3WXA - chains A and C; structure by X-ray diffraction, 2.36 A resolution.

Chain A:
Molecule: Programmed cell death protein 6
Source organism: Homo sapiens
Reference sequence: O75340 (PDCD6_HUMAN); residues 20-191 here = UniProt positions 20-191
Chain sequence (172 residues; numbered 20 to 191; the number before each row is that of its first residue):
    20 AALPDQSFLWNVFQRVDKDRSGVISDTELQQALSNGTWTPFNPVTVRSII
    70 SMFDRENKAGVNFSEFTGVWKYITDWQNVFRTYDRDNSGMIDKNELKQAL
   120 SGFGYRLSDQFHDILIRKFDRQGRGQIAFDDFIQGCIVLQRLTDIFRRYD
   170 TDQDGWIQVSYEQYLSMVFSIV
Not modelled in the structure: 20-24
UniProt features mapped onto this chain:
  - binding site (Ca(2+)): Asp-36, Asp-38, Ser-40, Val-42, Glu-47, Asp-103, Asp-105, Ser-107, Met-109, Glu-114
  - binding site (Mg(2+)): Asp-169, Asp-171, Asp-173, Trp-175
  - natural variant: Gly-123 (G123C: In a breast cancer sample)
  - mutagenesis: Glu-47 (E47A: Loss of interaction with SEC31A and PLSCR3, and loss of localization to the endoplasmic reticulum; when associated with A-114), Leu-52 (L52A: Strongly impaired interaction with SEC31A. Slightly reduced interaction with PDCD6IP), Ser-53 (S53G: Slightly reduced interaction with SEC31A. Does not affect interaction with PDCD6IP), Trp-57 (W57A: Does not affect interaction with SEC31A. Reduces the interaction with HEBP2, PDCD6IP and ANXA7), Phe-60 (F60A: Abolishes the interaction with SEC31A, PDCD6IP, ANXA7 and ANXA11), Phe-85 (F85A: Strongly impaired interaction with SEC31A and TFG. Does not affect interaction with PDCD6IP), Trp-89 (W89A: Does not affect interaction with SEC31A. Does not affect interaction with PDCD6IP), Tyr-91 (Y91A: Abolishes the interaction with PDCD6IP, ANXA7 and ANXA11), Ile-92 (I92A: Does not affect interaction with SEC31A. Does not affect interaction with PDCD6IP), Trp-95 (W95A: Abolishes the interaction with PDCD6IP, ANXA7 and ANXA11), Glu-114 (E114A: Loss of interaction with SEC31A and PLSCR3, and loss of localization to the endoplasmic reticulum; when associated with A-47), Phe-122 (F122A: Increases interaction with PDCD6IP and ANXA7. Impairs interaction with ANXA11. Augments stauroporine-induced cell death; F122G: Increases interaction with PDCD6IP ...), 2 further mutagenesis entries in UniProt
Bound ions: Zn2+ site 1: Asp-36, Asp-38, Val-42, Glu-47; Zn2+ site 2: Asp-105, Met-109, Glu-114; Zn2+ site 3: Asp-105, Asp-111; Zn2+ site 4: Asp-171, Asp-173
What the authors report for this chain:
  - contacts within the chain: Leu-52/Phe-60
  - mutagenesis - E47A, E47A/E114A, E114A: abolished binding to Protein transport protein Sec31A (chain C)
  - Zn2+ coordination: Glu-47, Glu-114
  - mutagenesis - F85A: unchanged binding to ALIX
  - mutagenesis - W57A, W89A, I92A, G121DEL/F122DEL, Y180A: unchanged binding to Protein transport protein Sec31A (chain C)
  - mutagenesis - S53G: decreased binding to Protein transport protein Sec31A (chain C)
  - mutagenesis - L52A: decreased binding to ALIX
  - mutagenesis - G121DEL/F122DEL, Y180A: abolished binding to ALIX

Chain C:
Molecule: Protein transport protein Sec31A
Notes: fragment: ALG-2 binding site
Reference sequence: O94979 (SC31A_HUMAN); residues 1-12 here correspond to UniProt positions 837-848 (UniProt number = residue number + 836)
Chain sequence (12 residues; row label = number of the first residue in the row):
     1 NPPPPGFIMHGN
UniProt features mapped onto this chain:
  - motif: Gly-6 to Asn-12 (ALG-2-binding site motif-2 (ABS-2),)
Bound ions: Zn2+: Asn-1, Asn-12
What the authors report for this chain:
  - mutagenesis - P2S: abolished binding to Programmed cell death protein 6 (chain A)
  - mutagenesis - P2A, P4S: decreased binding to Programmed cell death protein 6 (chain A)
  - mutagenesis - P4A: unchanged binding to Programmed cell death protein 6 (chain A)

Interface between chain A and chain C:
Residue-residue contacts - 26 pairs, chain A then chain C:
  Val-31(A) with Met-9(C), hydrophobic
  Val-35(A) with Phe-7(C), hydrophobic
  Leu-48(A) with Phe-7(C), hydrophobic
  Ala-51(A) with Phe-7(C); Ile-8(C), hydrogen bond (backbone-backbone)
  Leu-52(A) with Gly-6(C); Phe-7(C); Ile-8(C)
  Ser-53(A) with Pro-3(C), hydrogen bond (side chain-backbone); Pro-4(C); Pro-5(C); Gly-6(C), hydrogen bond (backbone-backbone); Ile-8(C)
  Gly-55(A) with Pro-2(C); Pro-3(C)
  Trp-57(A) with Asn-1(C); Pro-2(C); Pro-3(C)
  Phe-85(A) with Phe-7(C), hydrophobic
  Trp-89(A) with Phe-7(C)
  Ile-92(A) with Phe-7(C), hydrophobic
  Gln-96(A) with Pro-5(C), hydrogen bond (side chain-backbone); Gly-6(C)
  Phe-99(A) with Pro-5(C), hydrophobic
  Phe-148(A) with Pro-5(C), hydrophobic; Gly-6(C)
Other interface residues (no listed pair), chain A (16 interface residues in all): Asn-54, Thr-56
The authors on this interface:
  - specific contacts: Ala-51(A)/Ile-8(C), Ser-53(A)/Pro-3(C) (hydrogen bond), Ser-53(A)/Gly-6(C), Phe-85(A)/Phe-7(C) (hydrophobic contact)
  - interface residues, chain A: Ala-51(A), Leu-52(A), Ser-53(A), Trp-57(A), Phe-85(A), Trp-89(A), Ile-92(A), Phe-148(A)
  - hot spots on chain A (mutagenesis) - F148S: decreased binding to Protein transport protein Sec31A (chain C)

In short:
16 residues of chain A and 9 residues of chain C are in contact, with 4 hydrogen bonds. Among the polar pairs
are Ser-53(A)/Pro-3(C), Gln-96(A)/Pro-5(C) and Ala-51(A)/Ile-8(C). The authors report contacts between
Ala-51(A) and Ile-8(C) and Ser-53(A) and Gly-6(C); a hydrogen bond between Ser-53(A) and Pro-3(C); a
hydrophobic contact between Phe-85(A) and Phe-7(C). The paper reports that E47A, E47A/E114A and E114A of chain
A abolish binding to Protein transport protein Sec31A (chain C); interface residues Ala-51(A), Leu-52(A) and
Ser-53(A) among others; 16 substitutions were tested in all.
Chain A is Programmed cell death protein 6 (Homo sapiens) and chain C is Protein transport protein Sec31A; the
structure, X-ray crystal structural analysis of the complex between ALG-2 and Sec31A peptide, was determined
by X-ray diffraction.
